PDB entry 4ZF6 | X-ray diffraction, 2.77 A resolution | chain A

[Chain A]
Molecule: Bifunctional P-450/NADPH-P450 reductase
Source organism: Bacillus megaterium
Notes: EC 1.14.14.1, 1.6.2.4
Reference sequence: P14779 (CPXB_BACME); residues 0-460 here correspond to UniProt positions 1-461 (UniProt number = residue number + 1)
Sequence (461 residues; row label = number of the first residue in the row; numbering starts at 0):
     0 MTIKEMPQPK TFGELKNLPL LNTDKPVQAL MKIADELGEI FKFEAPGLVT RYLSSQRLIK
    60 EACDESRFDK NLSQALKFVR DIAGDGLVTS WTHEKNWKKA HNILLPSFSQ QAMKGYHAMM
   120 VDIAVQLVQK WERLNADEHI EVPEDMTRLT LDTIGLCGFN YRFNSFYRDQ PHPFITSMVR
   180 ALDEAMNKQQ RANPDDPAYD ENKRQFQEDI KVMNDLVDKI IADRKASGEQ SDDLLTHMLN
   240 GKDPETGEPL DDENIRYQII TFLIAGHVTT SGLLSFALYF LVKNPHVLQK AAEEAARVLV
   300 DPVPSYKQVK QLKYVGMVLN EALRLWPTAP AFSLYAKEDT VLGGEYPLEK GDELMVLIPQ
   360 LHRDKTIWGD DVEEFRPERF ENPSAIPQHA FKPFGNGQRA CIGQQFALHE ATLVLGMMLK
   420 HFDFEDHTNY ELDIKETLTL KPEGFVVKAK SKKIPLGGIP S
Unresolved in the structure: 0
Differences from the reference sequence: engineered mutation Leu47 (Arg48 in P14779), Ile81 (Phe82 in P14779), Val87 (Phe88 in P14779), Gln188 (Leu189 in P14779), Val267 (Glu268 in P14779)
Bound ions: Ni2+ site 1: Thr1, Asp338, Glu348; Ni2+ site 2: His138, His426; Ni2+ site 3: Asp214, His285; Ni2+ site 4: Asp231, His236; heme Fe near Cys400 (its only coordinating residue here)
Ligand contacts: heme (HEM): Lys69, Leu75, Leu86, Val87, Trp96, Phe107, Ile153, Thr260, Phe261, Ala264, Gly265, Thr268, Thr269, Leu272, Leu322, Thr327, Ala328, Phe331, Pro392, Phe393, Gly394, Gln397, Arg398, Ala399, Cys400, Ile401, Gly402, Phe405, Ala406
UniProt features mapped onto this chain:
  - binding site ((9Z)-hexadecenoate): Tyr51
  - binding site (heme): Cys400
  - site: Thr268 (Important for catalytic activity)
From the paper describing this entry:
  - conformationally variable residues (side-chain flip): Leu47, Gln73
  - contacts within the chain: Gln73-Gln188

[Overview]
Bound to chain A: heme. The Ni2+ site 1 is built by Thr1, Asp338 and Glu348. His138 and His426 form the Ni2+
site 2. Curated annotation (UniProt) lists (9Z)-hexadecenoate-binding residue Tyr51 and heme-binding residue
Cys400. The paper reports conformational variability at Leu47 and Gln73; contacts within the chain involving
Gln73 and Gln188.
Chain A is Bifunctional P-450/NADPH-P450 reductase (Bacillus megaterium); the structure, Cytochrome P450
pentamutant from BM3 with bound PEG, was determined by X-ray diffraction, deposited together with 4ZF8, 4ZFA
and 4ZFB.
